PDB entry 6YGA | X-ray diffraction, 2.40 A resolution | chains B and C of the 3 polymer chains in the assembly

[Chain B]
Molecule: N-alpha-acetyltransferase 35, NatC auxiliary subunit
Source organism: Saccharomyces cerevisiae (strain ATCC 204508 / S288c)
UniProt: Q02197 (NAA35_YEAST); residues 1-733 here = UniProt positions 1-733
Sequence (735 residues; numbered -1 to 733; the number before each row is that of its first residue; numbers below 1 keep their minus sign (Gly-1 is residue -1)):
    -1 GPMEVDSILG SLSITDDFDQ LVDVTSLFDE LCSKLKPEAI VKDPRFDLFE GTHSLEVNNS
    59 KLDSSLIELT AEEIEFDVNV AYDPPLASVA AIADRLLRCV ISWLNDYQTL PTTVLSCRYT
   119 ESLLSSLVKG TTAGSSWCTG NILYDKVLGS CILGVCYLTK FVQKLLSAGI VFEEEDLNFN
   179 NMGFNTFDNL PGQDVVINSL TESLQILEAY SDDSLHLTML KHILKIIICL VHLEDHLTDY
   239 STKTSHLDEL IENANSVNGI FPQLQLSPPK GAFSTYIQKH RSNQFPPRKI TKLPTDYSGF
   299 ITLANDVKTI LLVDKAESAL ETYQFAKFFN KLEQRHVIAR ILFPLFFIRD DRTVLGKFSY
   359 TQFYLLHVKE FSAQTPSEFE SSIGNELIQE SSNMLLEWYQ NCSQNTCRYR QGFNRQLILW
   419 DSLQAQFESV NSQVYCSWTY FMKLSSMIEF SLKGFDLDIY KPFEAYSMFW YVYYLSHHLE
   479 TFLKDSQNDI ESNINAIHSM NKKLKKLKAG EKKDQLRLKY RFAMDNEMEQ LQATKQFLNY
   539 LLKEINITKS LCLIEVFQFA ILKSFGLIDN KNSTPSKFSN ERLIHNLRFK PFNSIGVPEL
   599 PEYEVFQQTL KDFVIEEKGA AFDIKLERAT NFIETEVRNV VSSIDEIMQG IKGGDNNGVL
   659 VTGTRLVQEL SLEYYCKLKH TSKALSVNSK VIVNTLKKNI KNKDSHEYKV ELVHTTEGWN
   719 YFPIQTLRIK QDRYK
Disordered / not traced: -1, 129-132, 376-381, 729-733
Construct notes: expression tag (-1 to 0)
Modified / non-standard residues: Mse1 (initiating methionine; parent Met); Mse180, Mse217, Mse392, Mse440, Mse445, Mse466, Mse498, Mse522, Mse526, Mse646 (selenomethionine; parent Met)
From the paper describing this entry:
  - mutagenesis - F47A, K59A: decreased catalytic activity
  - mutagenesis - K500A/K501A/K503A/K504A: unchanged catalytic activity
  - mutagenesis - K500A/K501A/K503A/K504A, K511A/R515A/R519A: unchanged growth

[Chain C]
Molecule: N-alpha-acetyltransferase 38, NatC auxiliary subunit
Source organism: Saccharomyces cerevisiae (strain ATCC 204508 / S288c)
UniProt: P23059 (NAA38_YEAST); residue numbers follow UniProt; this construct covers 1-77
Sequence (77 residues; row label = number of the first residue in the row):
     1 MDILKLSDFI GNTLIVSLTE DRILVGSLVA VDAQMNLLLD HVEERMGSSS RMMGLVSVPR
    61 RSVKTIMIDK PVLQELT
Disordered / not traced: 1-2
Modified / non-standard residues: Mse1 (selenomethionine); Mse35 (initiating methionine; parent Met); Mse46, Mse52, Mse53, Mse67 (selenomethionine; parent Met)

[Interface between chain B and chain C]
Pairs across the interface (92):
  Asp4(B) - Ser48(C)
  Ser5(B) - Gly47(C)
  Ser5(B) - Ser48(C)
  Gly8(B) - Gly47(C)
  Ile12(B) - Arg45(C)  hydrogen bond (backbone-side chain)
  Ile12(B) - Gly47(C)
  Asp15(B) - Arg45(C)  salt bridge
  Phe16(B) - Ile15(C)  hydrophobic
  Phe16(B) - Asp69(C)
  Gln18(B) - Asp69(C)
  Gln18(B) - Lys70(C)  hydrogen bond (backbone-backbone)
  Leu19(B) - Ile15(C)  hydrophobic
  Leu19(B) - Ile68(C)
  Leu19(B) - Asp69(C)
  Val20(B) - Mse67(C)
  Val20(B) - Ile68(C)  hydrogen bond (backbone-backbone)
  Asp21(B) - Thr65(C)  hydrogen bond
  Asp21(B) - Ile66(C)
  Asp21(B) - Mse67(C)
  Val22(B) - Phe9(C)  hydrophobic
  Val22(B) - Ile66(C)  hydrogen bond (backbone-backbone)
  Val22(B) - Ile68(C)  hydrophobic
  Thr23(B) - Thr65(C)  hydrogen bond
  Thr23(B) - Ile66(C)  hydrogen bond (side chain-backbone)
  Leu25(B) - Leu4(C)  hydrophobic
  Phe26(B) - Phe9(C)  hydrophobic
  Phe26(B) - Leu14(C)  hydrophobic
  Phe26(B) - Leu28(C)  hydrophobic
  Phe26(B) - Leu37(C)  hydrophobic
  Phe26(B) - Ile66(C)  hydrophobic
  Leu29(B) - Leu4(C)
  Leu29(B) - Lys5(C)
  Leu29(B) - Leu6(C)
  Cys30(B) - Leu6(C)  hydrophobic
  Cys30(B) - Val31(C)  hydrophobic
  Cys30(B) - Asp32(C)
  Cys30(B) - Ala33(C)
  Cys30(B) - Mse35(C)  hydrophobic
  Leu33(B) - Leu6(C)  hydrophobic
  Leu33(B) - Asp32(C)
  Lys34(B) - Ala33(C)
  Pro35(B) - Ala33(C)  hydrophobic
  Ala37(B) - Asp32(C)
  Ala37(B) - Ala33(C)
  Ile38(B) - Val31(C)
  Val39(B) - Leu6(C)  hydrophobic
  Val39(B) - Ser7(C)
  Val39(B) - Ala30(C)
  Val39(B) - Val31(C)  hydrogen bond (backbone-backbone)
  Lys40(B) - Ile10(C)
  Lys40(B) - Val29(C)
  Lys40(B) - Ala30(C)
  Asp41(B) - Ile10(C)
  Phe44(B) - Val29(C)  hydrophobic
  Glu48(B) - Leu55(C)
  Gly49(B) - Leu55(C)
  Ser52(B) - Leu38(C)
  Ser52(B) - Leu55(C)
  Leu53(B) - Mse53(C)
  Leu53(B) - Leu55(C)  hydrogen bond (backbone-backbone)
  Leu53(B) - Val56(C)
  Leu53(B) - Ser57(C)  hydrogen bond (backbone-backbone)
  Glu54(B) - Ser57(C)  hydrogen bond
  Val55(B) - Leu18(C)  hydrophobic
  Val55(B) - Arg22(C)
  Val55(B) - Leu24(C)  hydrophobic
  Val55(B) - Val56(C)  hydrophobic
  Val55(B) - Ser57(C)  hydrogen bond (backbone-backbone)
  Val55(B) - Val58(C)  hydrophobic
  Val55(B) - Pro59(C)
  Val55(B) - Ser62(C)
  Asn56(B) - Thr19(C)
  Asn56(B) - Arg61(C)
  Asn56(B) - Ser62(C)  hydrogen bond
  Asp61(B) - Arg22(C)  salt bridge
  Ser62(B) - Arg51(C)  hydrogen bond
  Ser63(B) - Arg22(C)  hydrogen bond
  Ser63(B) - Glu44(C)  hydrogen bond
  Ser63(B) - Arg51(C)  hydrogen bond
  Leu64(B) - Glu20(C)
  Leu64(B) - Arg22(C)
  Gln276(B) - Arg51(C)  hydrogen bond (backbone-side chain)
  Lys277(B) - Arg51(C)  hydrogen bond (backbone-side chain)
  His278(B) - Arg51(C)
  Arg279(B) - Arg51(C)  hydrogen bond (backbone-side chain)
  Ser280(B) - Arg51(C)
  Ser280(B) - Mse52(C)  hydrogen bond (side chain-backbone)
  Asn281(B) - Arg51(C)
  Asn281(B) - Mse52(C)  hydrogen bond (backbone-backbone)
  Asn281(B) - Mse53(C)
  Gln282(B) - Mse53(C)
  Gln282(B) - Gly54(C)
Interface residues without a listed pair, chain B (47 interface residues in all): Ser9, Asp17, Asp27, His51
Interface residues without a listed pair, chain C (48 interface residues in all): Ile23, Val25, Arg60, Pro71, Leu73

[Overview]
47 residues of chain B and 48 residues of chain C are in contact, with 22 hydrogen bonds and 2 salt bridges.
Polar pairs include Asp15(B)-Arg45(C), Asp61(B)-Arg22(C) and Ile12(B)-Arg45(C). From the paper: F47A and K59A
of chain B reduce catalytic activity; K500A/K501A/K503A/K504A and K511A/R515A/R519A of chain B leave growth
unchanged.
Here chain B is N-alpha-acetyltransferase 35, NatC auxiliary subunit and chain C is N-alpha-acetyltransferase
38, NatC auxiliary subunit, both from Saccharomyces cerevisiae (strain ATCC 204508 / S288c). Entry 6YGA
(Crystal structure of the apo NatC complex) was determined by X-ray diffraction, deposited together with 6YGB,
6YGC and 6YGD.
